Entry 2STW (solution NMR); this record covers chains C and A of the 3 polymer chains in the assembly.

[Chain C]
Molecule: 17-nt DNA strand
Sequence (17 nucleotides; row label = number of the first residue in the row):
    18 TCGAACTTCCGGCTCGA

[Chain A]
Name: ETS1
Source organism: Homo sapiens
UniProtKB: P14921 (ETS1_HUMAN); residues 10-105 here correspond to UniProt positions 320-415 (UniProt number = residue number + 310)
Chain sequence (96 residues; each row starts with the number of its first residue):
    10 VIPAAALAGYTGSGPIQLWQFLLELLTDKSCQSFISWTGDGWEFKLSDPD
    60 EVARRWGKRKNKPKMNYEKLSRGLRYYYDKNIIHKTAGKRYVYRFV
Swiss-Prot annotation at these positions:
  - DNA-binding region: Ile25 to Val105 (ETS)
  - region: Ala13 to Thr20 (Helix HI-2)

[Interface between chain C and chain A]
Pairs across the interface (15; chain C residue first):
  DA22(C) with Asp88(A), phosphate contact
  DC23(C) with Gln26(A), phosphate contact; Tyr86(A), phosphate contact
  DT24(C) with Leu27(A), phosphate contact; Trp65(A), phosphate contact; Lys69(A), phosphate contact; Gly82(A), base contact
  DT25(C) with Lys69(A), phosphate contact; Lys71(A), phosphate contact; Met74(A), phosphate contact; Lys78(A), phosphate contact; Gly82(A), base contact
  DC26(C) with Arg81(A), base contact
  DC27(C) with Arg81(A), base contact
  DG28(C) with Arg81(A), base contact
Other interface residues (no listed pair), chain A (13 interface residues in all): Tyr85, Lys89

[Overview]
7 residues of chain C and 13 residues of chain A are in contact. From UniProt: a DNA-binding region on chain
A.
Chain C is a 17-nt DNA strand and chain A is ETS1 (Homo sapiens); the structure, Solution NMR structure of the
human ETS1/DNA complex, restrained regularized mean structure, was determined by solution NMR together with
2STT from the same study.
